PDB entry 9BAG | X-ray diffraction, 1.96 A resolution | chains A and B

Chain A (and B):
Name: Ketol-acid reductoisomerase, chloroplastic
Organism: Oryza sativa Japonica Group
Notes: EC 1.1.1.86; chain B of this document is another copy of the same molecule, construct and numbering; everything in this record applies to it too
UniProtKB: Q65XK0 (ILV5_ORYSJ); residues 72-596 here correspond to UniProt positions 54-578 (UniProt number = residue number - 18)
Amino-acid sequence (525 residues; each row starts with the number of its first residue):
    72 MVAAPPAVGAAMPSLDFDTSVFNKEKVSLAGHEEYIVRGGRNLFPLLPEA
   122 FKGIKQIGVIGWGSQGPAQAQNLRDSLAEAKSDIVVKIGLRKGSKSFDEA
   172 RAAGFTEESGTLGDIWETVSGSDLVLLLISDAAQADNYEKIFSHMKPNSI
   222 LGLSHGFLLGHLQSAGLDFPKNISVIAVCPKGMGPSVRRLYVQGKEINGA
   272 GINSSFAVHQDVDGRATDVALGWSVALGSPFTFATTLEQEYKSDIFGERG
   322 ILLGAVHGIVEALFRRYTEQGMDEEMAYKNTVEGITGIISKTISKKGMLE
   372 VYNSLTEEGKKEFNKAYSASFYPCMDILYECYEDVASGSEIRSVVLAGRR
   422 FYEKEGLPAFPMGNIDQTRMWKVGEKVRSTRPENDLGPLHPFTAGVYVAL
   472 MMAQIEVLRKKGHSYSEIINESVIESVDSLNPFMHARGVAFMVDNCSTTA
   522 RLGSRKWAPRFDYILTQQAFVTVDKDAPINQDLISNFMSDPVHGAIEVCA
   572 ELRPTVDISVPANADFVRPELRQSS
Not modelled in the structure: 72-85, 254-260, 264-269, 579-596 (chain B: 72-85, 254-267, 576-596)
Bound ions: Mg2+ site 1: Asp315 (together with A1AKJ); Mg2+ site 2: Asp315, Glu319 (together with A1AKJ)
Small-molecule neighbours: A1AKJ (6-hydroxy-2-phenyl[1,3]thiazolo[4,5-d]pyrimidine-5,7(4H,6H)-dione): Gly253, Asp315, Glu319, Glu496, Phe504, Asn516, Cys517, Ser518, Ala521
UniProt features mapped onto this chain:
  - active site: His226
  - binding site (NADP(+)): Gly129 to Gln136, Arg162 to Ser167, Ser201 to Gln205
  - binding site (Mg(2+)): Asp315, Glu319, Glu492, Glu496
  - binding site (substrate): Ser518

Chain A / chain B interface:
Contacting residue pairs (76):
  Glu332(A) - Tyr534(B)
  Arg336(A) - Arg336(B)
  Arg336(A) - Arg440(B)
  Glu340(A) - Arg440(B)
  Tyr393(A) - Phe431(B)
  Met396(A) - Pro429(B)
  Met396(A) - Phe431(B)  hydrophobic
  Asp397(A) - Phe431(B)
  Tyr400(A) - Arg421(B)
  Tyr400(A) - Lys425(B)  hydrogen bond
  Tyr400(A) - Leu428(B)  hydrophobic
  Tyr400(A) - Pro429(B)
  Tyr400(A) - Phe431(B)  hydrophobic
  Glu401(A) - Arg421(B)
  Glu404(A) - Leu417(B)
  Glu404(A) - Arg421(B)  salt bridge
  Glu404(A) - Lys425(B)  salt bridge
  Asp405(A) - Ser414(B)  hydrogen bond
  Asp405(A) - Lys527(B)  salt bridge
  Ser408(A) - Arg413(B)
  Ser408(A) - Leu417(B)
  Ser410(A) - Ser410(B)  hydrogen bond (side chain-backbone)
  Ser410(A) - Arg413(B)
  Ser410(A) - Ser414(B)
  Arg413(A) - Ser408(B)
  Arg413(A) - Ser410(B)
  Ser414(A) - Asp405(B)  hydrogen bond
  Ser414(A) - Ser410(B)
  Leu417(A) - Glu404(B)
  Leu417(A) - Ser408(B)
  Arg421(A) - Tyr400(B)
  Arg421(A) - Glu401(B)
  Arg421(A) - Glu404(B)  salt bridge
  Lys425(A) - Tyr400(B)  hydrogen bond
  Lys425(A) - Glu404(B)  salt bridge
  Glu426(A) - Lys481(B)
  Glu426(A) - Lys482(B)  salt bridge
  Gly427(A) - Lys481(B)
  Leu428(A) - Tyr400(B)  hydrophobic
  Leu428(A) - Lys481(B)
  Pro429(A) - Tyr393(B)  hydrophobic
  Pro429(A) - Met396(B)
  Pro429(A) - Tyr400(B)
  Phe431(A) - Tyr393(B)
  Phe431(A) - Met396(B)  hydrophobic
  Phe431(A) - Asp397(B)
  Phe431(A) - Tyr400(B)  hydrophobic
  Gly434(A) - Gln539(B)
  Asn435(A) - Gln538(B)
  Ile436(A) - Gln538(B)
  Gln438(A) - Val542(B)
  Gln438(A) - Lys546(B)
  Thr439(A) - Thr537(B)
  Thr439(A) - Gln538(B)
  Arg440(A) - Glu340(B)  salt bridge
  Lys481(A) - Glu426(B)
  Lys481(A) - Gly427(B)
  Lys481(A) - Leu428(B)
  Lys482(A) - Glu426(B)  salt bridge
  Arg526(A) - Arg531(B)
  Lys527(A) - Asp405(B)  salt bridge
  Lys527(A) - Arg531(B)
  Pro530(A) - Pro530(B)
  Pro530(A) - Tyr534(B)  hydrophobic
  Arg531(A) - Arg526(B)
  Arg531(A) - Lys527(B)
  Asp533(A) - Tyr534(B)  hydrogen bond
  Tyr534(A) - Glu332(B)
  Tyr534(A) - Pro530(B)  hydrophobic
  Tyr534(A) - Asp533(B)  hydrogen bond
  Thr537(A) - Thr439(B)
  Gln538(A) - Asn435(B)
  Gln538(A) - Ile436(B)
  Gln538(A) - Thr439(B)
  Gln539(A) - Gly434(B)
  Val542(A) - Gln438(B)
Other interface residues (no listed pair), chain A (46 interface residues in all): His328, Gly329, Pro432, Lys443, Val478, Ala529
Other interface residues (no listed pair), chain B (47 interface residues in all): His328, Gly329, Pro432, Glu477, Val478, Ala529

In short:
The interface between chain A and chain B involves 46 residues on one side and 47 on the other, with 7
hydrogen bonds and 9 salt bridges. Polar contacts include Glu404(A)-Arg421(B), Glu404(A)-Lys425(B) and
Asp405(A)-Lys527(B). Ligands of chain A: compound A1AKJ.
Chain A and chain B are both Ketol-acid reductoisomerase, chloroplastic (Oryza sativa Japonica Group); the
structure, Crystal structure of Oryza sativa ketol-acid reductoisomerase in complex with Mg2+, and JK-5-114,
was determined by X-ray diffraction together with 9B9P and 9BAE from the same study.
